PDB entry 6G7F | X-ray diffraction, 2.70 A resolution | chains A and B of the 28 polymer chains in the assembly

Chain A:
Molecule: Proteasome subunit alpha type-2
Organism: Saccharomyces cerevisiae (strain ATCC 204508 / S288c)
Notes: EC 3.4.25.1
Reference sequence: P23639 (PSA2_YEAST); residue numbers follow UniProt; this construct covers 1-250
Amino-acid sequence (250 residues; row label = number of the first residue in the row):
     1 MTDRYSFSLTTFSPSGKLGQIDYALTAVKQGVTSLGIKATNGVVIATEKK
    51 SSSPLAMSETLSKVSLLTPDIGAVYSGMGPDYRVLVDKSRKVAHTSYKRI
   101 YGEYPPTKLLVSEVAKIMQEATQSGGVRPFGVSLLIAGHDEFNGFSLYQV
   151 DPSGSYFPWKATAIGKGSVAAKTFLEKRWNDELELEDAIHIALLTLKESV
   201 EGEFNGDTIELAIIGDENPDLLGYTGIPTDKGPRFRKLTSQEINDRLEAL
Swiss-Prot annotation at these positions:
  - cross-link: Lys-108 (Glycyl lysine isopeptide (Lys-Gly) (interchain with G-Cter in ubiquitin))

Chain B:
Molecule: Proteasome subunit alpha type-3
Organism: Saccharomyces cerevisiae (strain ATCC 204508 / S288c)
Notes: EC 3.4.25.1
Reference sequence: P23638 (PSA3_YEAST); residues 0-257 here correspond to UniProt positions 1-258 (UniProt number = residue number + 1)
Amino-acid sequence (258 residues; each row starts with the number of its first residue; numbering starts at 0):
     0 MGSRRYDSRTTIFSPEGRLYQVEYALESISHAGTAIGIMASDGIVLAAER
    50 KVTSTLLEQDTSTEKLYKLNDKIAVAVAGLTADAEILINTARIHAQNYLK
   100 TYNEDIPVEILVRRLSDIKQGYTQHGGLRPFGVSFIYAGYDDRYGYQLYT
   150 SNPSGNYTGWKAISVGANTSAAQTLLQMDYKDDMKVDDAIELALKTLSKT
   200 TDSSALTYDRLEFATIRKGANDGEVYQKIFKPQEIKDILVKTGITKKDED
   250 EEADEDMK
Not modelled in the structure: 0, 245-257
Swiss-Prot annotation at these positions:
  - cross-link (Glycyl lysine isopeptide (Lys-Gly)): Lys-99 (interchain with G-Cter in ubiquitin), Lys-198 (interchain with G-Cter in ubiquitin), Lys-230 (interchain with G-Cter in ubiquitin)

Interface between chain A and chain B:
Pairs across the interface (63; chain A residue first):
  Arg-4(A) / Ser-2(B)  hydrogen bond (backbone-side chain)
  Tyr-5(A) / Ser-2(B)
  Tyr-5(A) / Tyr-5(B)
  Ser-6(A) / Gly-125(B)
  Ser-6(A) / Leu-127(B)
  Phe-7(A) / Ser-2(B)
  Phe-7(A) / Tyr-5(B)
  Phe-7(A) / Asp-6(B)
  Phe-7(A) / Gly-126(B)
  Ser-8(A) / Gly-126(B)  hydrogen bond (backbone-backbone)
  Ser-8(A) / Leu-127(B)
  Ser-8(A) / Arg-128(B)  hydrogen bond (side chain-backbone)
  Thr-10(A) / Arg-128(B)
  Thr-11(A) / Ser-7(B)
  Thr-11(A) / Thr-9(B)
  Thr-11(A) / Gln-20(B)
  Phe-12(A) / Gln-20(B)
  Phe-12(A) / Tyr-23(B)
  Phe-12(A) / Ala-24(B)  hydrophobic
  Phe-12(A) / Ser-27(B)
  Phe-12(A) / Leu-79(B)  hydrophobic
  Phe-12(A) / Arg-128(B)
  Phe-12(A) / Pro-129(B)
  Phe-12(A) / Gly-131(B)
  Ser-13(A) / Tyr-23(B)
  Pro-14(A) / Tyr-23(B)  hydrophobic
  Pro-14(A) / Glu-26(B)
  Ser-15(A) / Glu-26(B)
  Ser-15(A) / His-30(B)
  Gly-16(A) / Tyr-23(B)
  Gly-16(A) / Ser-27(B)  hydrogen bond (backbone-side chain)
  Leu-18(A) / Leu-79(B)  hydrophobic
  Lys-38(A) / Glu-57(B)  salt bridge
  Ser-112(A) / Glu-84(B)
  Lys-116(A) / Ile-85(B)
  Gln-119(A) / Ala-81(B)
  Gln-119(A) / Asp-82(B)  hydrogen bond
  Gln-119(A) / Ile-85(B)
  Gln-119(A) / Arg-128(B)
  Thr-122(A) / Arg-128(B)  hydrogen bond (backbone-side chain)
  Gln-123(A) / Tyr-121(B)
  Gln-123(A) / Leu-127(B)
  Gln-123(A) / Arg-128(B)  hydrogen bond (side chain-backbone)
  Gln-123(A) / Phe-130(B)
  Gly-125(A) / Leu-127(B)
  Ser-153(A) / Ala-81(B)
  Gly-154(A) / Ala-81(B)
  Ser-155(A) / Ala-81(B)
  Tyr-156(A) / Glu-84(B)  hydrogen bond
  Phe-157(A) / Leu-56(B)  hydrophobic
  Pro-158(A) / Leu-56(B)
  Pro-158(A) / Glu-57(B)  hydrogen bond (backbone-backbone)
  Pro-158(A) / Thr-60(B)
  Pro-158(A) / Ser-61(B)
  Trp-159(A) / Leu-55(B)
  Trp-159(A) / Leu-56(B)
  Lys-160(A) / Thr-54(B)
  Lys-160(A) / Leu-55(B)  hydrogen bond (backbone-backbone)
  Lys-160(A) / Leu-56(B)
  Lys-160(A) / Glu-57(B)
  Ala-161(A) / Leu-55(B)
  Glu-176(A) / Thr-54(B)
  Glu-176(A) / Leu-55(B)
Also at the interface, not in a pair above, chain A (33 interface residues in all): Ser-124, Lys-172, Leu-175
Also at the interface, not in a pair above, chain B (32 interface residues in all): Ser-53, Thr-80

Summary:
Chain A and chain B form an interface of 33 and 32 residues respectively, with 10 hydrogen bonds and 1 salt
bridge. Polar contacts include Lys-38(A)/Glu-57(B), Arg-4(A)/Ser-2(B) and Ser-8(A)/Arg-128(B).
Here chain A is Proteasome subunit alpha type-2 and chain B is Proteasome subunit alpha type-3, both from
Saccharomyces cerevisiae (strain ATCC 204508 / S288c). Entry 6G7F (Yeast 20S proteasome in complex with
Cystargolide B) was determined by X-ray diffraction (same publication as 6G8M and 6G8N).
